PDB entry 9CU2 | electron microscopy, 2.27 A resolution | chains G and N of the 14 polymer chains in the assembly

[Chain G]
Name: Protein FeSII
From: Azotobacter vinelandii
Reference sequence: Q44501 (FESII_AZOVI); residues 1-122 here = UniProt positions 1-122
Sequence (122 residues; row label = number of the first residue in the row):
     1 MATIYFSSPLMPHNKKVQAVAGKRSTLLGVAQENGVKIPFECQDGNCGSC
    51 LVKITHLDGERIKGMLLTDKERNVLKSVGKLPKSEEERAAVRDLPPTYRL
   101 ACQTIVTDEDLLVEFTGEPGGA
Unresolved in the structure: 1
Bound ions: 2Fe-2S cluster Fe: C42, C47, C50, C102
Small-molecule neighbours:
  - 2Fe-2S cluster (FES): F40, E41, C42, G45, N46, C47, G48, S49, C50, L100, C102, Q103
  - 4Fe-4S cluster (SF4): P119, G121, A122

[Chain N]
Name: Protein FeSII
From: Azotobacter vinelandii
Reference sequence: Q44501 (FESII_AZOVI); numbering as in UniProt (aligned over 1-122)
Sequence (122 residues; numbered 1 to 122; the number before each row is that of its first residue):
     1 MATIYFSSPLMPHNKKVQAVAGKRSTKKGVAQENGVKIPFECQDGNCGSC
    51 LVKITHLDGERIKGMLLTDKERNVLKSVGKLPKSEEERAAVRDLPPTYRL
   101 ACQTIVTDEDLLVEFTGEPGGA
Unresolved in the structure: 1
Sequence notes: conflict K27 (Leu in Q44501), K28 (Leu in Q44501)
Bound ions: 2Fe-2S cluster Fe: C42, C47, C50, C102
Small-molecule neighbours:
  - 2Fe-2S cluster (FES): F40, E41, C42, G45, N46, C47, S49, C50, C102, Q103
  - 4Fe-4S cluster (SF4): P119, G121, A122

[Chain G / chain N interface]
Residue-residue contacts (23):
  Y5(G) - Y5(N)
  Y5(G) - L57(N)  hydrophobic
  Y5(G) - D110(N)  hydrogen bond
  H13(G) - G59(N)
  N14(G) - T55(N)
  N14(G) - H56(N)  hydrogen bond (side chain-backbone)
  N14(G) - L57(N)
  N14(G) - D58(N)
  N14(G) - G59(N)  hydrogen bond (backbone-backbone)
  K16(G) - D58(N)
  K16(G) - D110(N)  salt bridge
  T55(G) - N14(N)
  H56(G) - N14(N)  hydrogen bond (backbone-side chain)
  L57(G) - Y5(N)  hydrophobic
  L57(G) - N14(N)
  D58(G) - N14(N)
  D58(G) - K16(N)
  G59(G) - H13(N)
  G59(G) - N14(N)  hydrogen bond (backbone-backbone)
  D110(G) - Y5(N)  hydrogen bond
  D110(G) - K16(N)  salt bridge
  L112(G) - L57(N)  hydrophobic
  L112(G) - L112(N)  hydrophobic
Interface residues without a listed pair, chain G (14 interface residues in all): K15, E60, I62
Interface residues without a listed pair, chain N (14 interface residues in all): K15, E60, I62

[Summary]
Chain G and chain N each contribute 14 residues to their interface; the contacts include 6 hydrogen bonds and
2 salt bridges. Polar contacts include K16(G)-D110(N), D110(G)-K16(N) and Y5(G)-D110(N). Bound to chain G:
4Fe-4S cluster and 2Fe-2S cluster.
Here chain G is Protein FeSII and chain N is Protein FeSII, both from Azotobacter vinelandii. Entry 9CU2
(Azotobacter vinelandii filamentous 2:2:1 MoFeP:FeP:FeSII-Complex (C2 symmetry)) was determined by electron
microscopy, deposited together with 9CTZ, 9CU0 and 9CU1.
